PDB entry 1NY7 | X-ray diffraction, 3.00 A resolution | chains 1 and 2

== Chain 1 ==
Protein: Cowpea mosaic virus, small (S) subunit
From: Cowpea mosaic virus
Reference sequence: P03599 (VGNM_CPMV); residues 1-189 here correspond to UniProt positions 834-1022 (UniProt number = residue number + 833)
Sequence (189 residues; row label = number of the first residue in the row):
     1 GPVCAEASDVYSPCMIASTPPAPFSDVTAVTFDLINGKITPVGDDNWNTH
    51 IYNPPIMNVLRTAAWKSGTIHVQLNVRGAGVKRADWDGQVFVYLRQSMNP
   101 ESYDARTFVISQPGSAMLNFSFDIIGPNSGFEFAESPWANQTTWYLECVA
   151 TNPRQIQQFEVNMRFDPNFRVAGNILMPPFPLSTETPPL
UniProt features mapped onto this chain:
  - site: Leu189 (Cleavage)

== Chain 2 ==
Protein: Cowpea mosaic virus, large (L) subunit
From: Cowpea mosaic virus
Reference sequence: P03599 (VGNM_CPMV); residues 1-369 here correspond to UniProt positions 460-828 (UniProt number = residue number + 459)
Sequence (369 residues; numbered 1 to 369; the number before each row is that of its first residue):
     1 MEQNLFALSLDDTSSVRGSLLDTKFAQTRVLLSKAMAGGDVLLDEYLYDV
    51 VNGQDFRATVAFLRTHVITGKIKVTATTNISDNSGCCLMLAINSGVRGKY
   101 STDVYTICSQDSMTWNPGCKKNFSFTFNPNPCGDSWSAEMISRSRVRMTV
   151 ICVSGWTLSPTTDVIAKLDWSIVNEKCEPTIYHLADCQNWLPLNRWMGKL
   201 TFPQGVTSEVRRMPLSIGGGAGATQAFLANMPNSWISMWRYFRGELHFEV
   251 TKMSSPYIKATVTFLIAFGNLSDAFGFYESFPHRIVQFAEVEEKCTLVFS
   301 QQEFVTAWSTQVNPRTTLEADGCPYLYAIIHDSTTGTISGDFNLGVKLVG
   351 IKDFCGIGSNPGIDGSRLL
Disulfides: Cys187-Cys355
UniProt features mapped onto this chain:
  - site (Interaction with the viral RNA): Arg17, Asn174, Trp190
  - modified residue: Met1 (N-acetylmethionine)

== How chain 1 and chain 2 interact ==
Residue-residue contacts (88):
  Ser12(1) - Pro361(2)
  Asn36(1) - Arg97(2)  hydrogen bond (backbone-side chain)
  Asn53(1) - Phe227(2)
  Asn53(1) - Asp364(2)  hydrogen bond
  Pro55(1) - Ser237(2)
  Pro55(1) - Met238(2)  hydrophobic
  Pro55(1) - Asn360(2)
  Pro55(1) - Pro361(2)
  Pro55(1) - Gly362(2)
  Asn58(1) - Phe227(2)
  Asn58(1) - Ser234(2)
  Val59(1) - Ser234(2)
  Val59(1) - Trp235(2)  hydrophobic
  Val59(1) - Met238(2)  hydrophobic
  Thr62(1) - Ala229(2)
  Thr62(1) - Asn230(2)
  Thr62(1) - Met231(2)  hydrogen bond (side chain-backbone)
  Thr62(1) - Ser234(2)
  Ala63(1) - Met231(2)  hydrophobic
  Ala64(1) - Ser94(2)
  Trp65(1) - Cys132(2)  hydrophobic
  Asn128(1) - Asn130(2)  hydrogen bond
  Asn128(1) - Cys132(2)  hydrogen bond
  Ser129(1) - Cys132(2)
  Phe131(1) - Cys132(2)  hydrophobic
  Phe131(1) - Ile181(2)  hydrophobic
  Phe133(1) - Ser94(2)
  Phe133(1) - Ser144(2)
  Ser136(1) - Arg143(2)
  Ser136(1) - Ser144(2)
  Pro137(1) - Arg143(2)
  Pro137(1) - Arg145(2)
  Trp138(1) - Glu139(2)
  Trp138(1) - Met140(2)  hydrophobic
  Trp138(1) - Arg143(2)
  Phe165(1) - Met238(2)  hydrophobic
  Asp166(1) - Leu184(2)
  Pro167(1) - Leu184(2)
  Phe169(1) - His183(2)
  Phe169(1) - Leu184(2)  hydrophobic
  Arg170(1) - Ile181(2)
  Arg170(1) - Tyr182(2)
  Val171(1) - Ile181(2)
  Val171(1) - Tyr182(2)  hydrogen bond (backbone-backbone)
  Val171(1) - Met231(2)  hydrophobic
  Val171(1) - Trp235(2)  hydrophobic
  Ala172(1) - Pro131(2)  hydrophobic
  Ala172(1) - Cys132(2)  hydrophobic
  Ala172(1) - Thr180(2)
  Gly173(1) - Ser94(2)
  Gly173(1) - Gln110(2)
  Gly173(1) - Met231(2)
  Asn174(1) - Asn93(2)
  Asn174(1) - Ser94(2)  hydrogen bond (backbone-backbone)
  Asn174(1) - Gly95(2)  hydrogen bond (backbone-backbone)
  Asn174(1) - Ser109(2)
  Asn174(1) - Gln110(2)
  Asn174(1) - Asn230(2)
  Asn174(1) - Met231(2)  hydrogen bond (side chain-backbone)
  Ile175(1) - Gly95(2)
  Ile175(1) - Val96(2)
  Leu176(1) - Asn93(2)
  Leu176(1) - Gly95(2)  hydrogen bond (backbone-backbone)
  Leu176(1) - Val96(2)  hydrophobic
  Leu176(1) - Arg97(2)  hydrogen bond (backbone-backbone)
  Leu176(1) - Tyr100(2)
  Leu176(1) - Ser101(2)
  Leu176(1) - Thr106(2)
  Met177(1) - Arg97(2)
  Met177(1) - Tyr100(2)
  Met177(1) - Ser101(2)  hydrogen bond (backbone-backbone)
  Pro178(1) - Arg97(2)
  Pro178(1) - Lys99(2)
  Pro178(1) - Tyr100(2)
  Pro178(1) - Ser101(2)
  Pro179(1) - Ala226(2)  hydrophobic
  Pro179(1) - Phe227(2)
  Pro179(1) - Leu228(2)  hydrophobic
  Phe180(1) - Ala226(2)
  Phe180(1) - Phe227(2)  hydrogen bond (backbone-backbone)
  Pro181(1) - Gln225(2)
  Leu182(1) - Gln225(2)  hydrogen bond (backbone-backbone)
  Leu182(1) - Ala226(2)
  Leu182(1) - Phe227(2)  hydrophobic
  Leu182(1) - Asp364(2)
  Leu182(1) - Gly365(2)
  Ser183(1) - Asp364(2)  hydrogen bond (backbone-side chain)
  Thr184(1) - Asp364(2)  hydrogen bond (backbone-side chain)
Also at the interface, not in a pair above, chain 1 (41 interface residues in all): Val10, Gly37, Pro54, Ile56, Arg61
Also at the interface, not in a pair above, chain 2 (44 interface residues in all): Ile107, Thr149, Gln311, Ser359

== Summary ==
41 residues of chain 1 face 44 of chain 2 across their interface; the contacts include 16 hydrogen bonds.
Polar contacts include Asn36(1)-Arg97(2), Asn53(1)-Asp364(2) and Thr62(1)-Met231(2).
Chain 1 is Cowpea mosaic virus, small (S) subunit and chain 2 is Cowpea mosaic virus, large (L) subunit, both
from Cowpea mosaic virus; the structure, Cowpea mosaic virus (cpmv), was determined by X-ray diffraction.
